Entry 1F9E (X-ray diffraction, 2.90 A resolution); this record covers chains C and D of the 6 polymer chains in the assembly.

Chain C:
Protein: Caspase-8 subunit p18
Source organism: Homo sapiens
UniProt: Q14790 (CASP8_HUMAN); the construct lacks a stretch of the UniProt sequence and is renumbered around it, so the offset changes along the chain: 149-157 = UniProt 222-230; 160-175 = UniProt 231-246; 176-222 = UniProt 257-303; 224-248 = UniProt 304-328; 1 more segments
Chain sequence (153 residues; each row starts with the number of its first residue; note: 8 numbers in that range are skipped by the numbering (no residue carries them; nothing is unmodelled there); a row labelled like 175A-175J holds insertion residues (175A, then the next letters in order)):
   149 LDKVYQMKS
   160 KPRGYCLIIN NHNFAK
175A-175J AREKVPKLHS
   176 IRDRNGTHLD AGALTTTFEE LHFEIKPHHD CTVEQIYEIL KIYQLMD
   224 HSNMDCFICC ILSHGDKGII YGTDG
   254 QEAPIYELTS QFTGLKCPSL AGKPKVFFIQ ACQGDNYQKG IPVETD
Differences from the reference sequence: variant His-204 (Asp285 in Q14790)
UniProt features mapped onto this chain:
  - active site: His-237, Cys-285
  - site: Asp-299 (Cleavage)
  - modified residue: Lys-151 (N6-acetyllysine), Tyr-259 (Phosphotyrosine)

Chain D:
Protein: Caspase-8 subunit p10
Source organism: Homo sapiens
UniProt: Q14790 (CASP8_HUMAN); the construct lacks a stretch of the UniProt sequence and is renumbered around it, so the offset changes along the chain: 318-362 = UniProt 390-434; 363-379 = UniProt 436-452; 382-390 = UniProt 459-467; 392-402 = UniProt 468-478
Chain sequence (89 residues; numbered 318 to 402 plus 6 insertion-coded residues; 2 numbers in that range are skipped by the numbering (no residue carries them; nothing is unmodelled there); the number before each row is that of its first residue; a row labelled like 381A-381E holds insertion residues (381A, then the next letters in order)):
   318 TRYIPDEADF LLGMATVNNC VSYRNPAEGT WYIQSLCQSL RERCP
  362B R
   363 GDDILTILTE VNYEVSN
   381 K
381A-381E DDKKN
   382 MGKQMPQPT
   392 FTLRKKLVFP S
UniProt features mapped onto this chain:
  - modified residue: Arg-341 (Microbial infection: ADP-riboxanated arginine)

Interface between chain C and chain D:
Residue-residue contacts - 107 pairs, chain C then chain D:
  Lys-151(C) / Lys-396(D)
  Lys-151(C) / Lys-397(D)  hydrogen bond (backbone-backbone)
  Val-152(C) / Lys-396(D)
  Val-152(C) / Lys-397(D)
  Val-152(C) / Val-399(D)  hydrophobic
  Tyr-153(C) / Asp-326(D)  hydrogen bond
  Tyr-153(C) / Leu-394(D)
  Tyr-153(C) / Arg-395(D)  hydrogen bond (side chain-backbone)
  Tyr-153(C) / Lys-396(D)
  Tyr-153(C) / Lys-397(D)  hydrogen bond (backbone-backbone)
  Tyr-153(C) / Leu-398(D)  hydrophobic
  Met-155(C) / Val-399(D)
  Met-155(C) / Phe-400(D)  hydrophobic
  Met-155(C) / Pro-401(D)
  Arg-162(C) / Pro-401(D)
  Asp-178(C) / Arg-341(D)
  Arg-179(C) / Arg-341(D)
  Arg-179(C) / Thr-347(D)
  Asn-180(C) / Arg-341(D)  hydrogen bond (backbone-side chain)
  Asn-180(C) / Pro-343(D)
  Gly-181(C) / Pro-343(D)
  Leu-184(C) / Pro-343(D)
  Leu-184(C) / Ala-344(D)
  Leu-184(C) / Glu-345(D)
  Leu-184(C) / Gly-346(D)
  Leu-184(C) / Gln-351(D)
  Asp-185(C) / Gly-346(D)
  Asp-185(C) / Thr-347(D)  hydrogen bond
  Asp-185(C) / Ile-350(D)
  Asp-185(C) / Gln-351(D)  hydrogen bond
  Ala-188(C) / Gln-351(D)
  Ala-188(C) / Cys-354(D)
  Leu-189(C) / Ile-350(D)  hydrophobic
  Leu-189(C) / Cys-354(D)
  Thr-192(C) / Cys-354(D)  hydrogen bond
  Thr-192(C) / Leu-357(D)
  Thr-192(C) / Arg-358(D)
  Phe-193(C) / Leu-357(D)  hydrophobic
  Glu-195(C) / Arg-358(D)
  Leu-196(C) / Cys-361(D)  hydrophobic
  Leu-196(C) / Phe-400(D)
  His-197(C) / Ser-402(D)  hydrogen bond (side chain-backbone)
  His-237(C) / Arg-341(D)
  Lys-240(C) / Asn-335(D)
  Lys-240(C) / Asn-336(D)
  Gly-241(C) / Asn-335(D)
  Ile-258(C) / Met-331(D)  hydrophobic
  Tyr-259(C) / Glu-324(D)
  Thr-262(C) / Phe-327(D)
  Phe-265(C) / Phe-327(D)
  Thr-266(C) / Asp-323(D)  hydrogen bond
  Thr-266(C) / Phe-327(D)
  Gly-267(C) / Asp-323(D)  hydrogen bond (backbone-side chain)
  Leu-268(C) / Asp-323(D)  hydrogen bond (backbone-side chain)
  Gly-275(C) / Ile-321(D)
  Gly-275(C) / Asp-326(D)
  Lys-276(C) / Asp-326(D)
  Pro-277(C) / Asp-326(D)
  Pro-277(C) / Leu-398(D)  hydrophobic
  Lys-278(C) / Ala-325(D)
  Lys-278(C) / Asp-326(D)  hydrogen bond (backbone-backbone)
  Lys-278(C) / Phe-327(D)
  Lys-278(C) / Leu-328(D)  hydrogen bond (backbone-backbone)
  Val-279(C) / Leu-328(D)
  Val-279(C) / Leu-398(D)  hydrophobic
  Phe-280(C) / Phe-327(D)  hydrophobic
  Phe-280(C) / Leu-328(D)  hydrogen bond (backbone-backbone)
  Phe-280(C) / Leu-329(D)
  Phe-280(C) / Gly-330(D)  hydrogen bond (backbone-backbone)
  Phe-281(C) / Gly-330(D)
  Phe-281(C) / Tyr-349(D)
  Phe-281(C) / Leu-353(D)  hydrophobic
  Ile-282(C) / Gly-330(D)  hydrogen bond (backbone-backbone)
  Ile-282(C) / Met-331(D)
  Ile-282(C) / Ala-332(D)  hydrogen bond (backbone-backbone)
  Gln-283(C) / Ala-332(D)
  Gln-283(C) / Ser-339(D)  hydrogen bond
  Gln-283(C) / Thr-347(D)  hydrogen bond
  Gln-283(C) / Tyr-349(D)
  Gln-283(C) / Ile-350(D)
  Ala-284(C) / Thr-333(D)
  Ala-284(C) / Ser-339(D)  hydrogen bond (backbone-side chain)
  Cys-285(C) / Cys-337(D)
  Cys-285(C) / Val-338(D)  hydrophobic
  Cys-285(C) / Ser-339(D)
  Gln-286(C) / Met-331(D)
  Gln-286(C) / Thr-333(D)
  Gln-286(C) / Val-334(D)
  Gln-286(C) / Asn-335(D)  hydrogen bond (backbone-side chain)
  Gln-286(C) / Asn-336(D)  hydrogen bond (backbone-backbone)
  Gln-286(C) / Cys-337(D)  hydrogen bond (backbone-backbone)
  Gly-287(C) / Asn-336(D)
  Gly-287(C) / Cys-337(D)  hydrogen bond (backbone-backbone)
  Gly-287(C) / Val-338(D)
  Asp-288(C) / Asn-336(D)
  Asp-288(C) / Val-338(D)
  Asn-289(C) / Asn-336(D)  hydrogen bond (backbone-backbone)
  Asn-289(C) / Cys-337(D)
  Asn-289(C) / Val-338(D)  hydrogen bond (backbone-backbone)
  Tyr-290(C) / Tyr-340(D)
  Tyr-290(C) / Asn-381E(D)  hydrogen bond
  Gln-291(C) / Val-334(D)
  Gln-291(C) / Cys-337(D)
  Gln-291(C) / Gly-383(D)
  Gln-291(C) / Lys-384(D)  hydrogen bond (backbone-backbone)
  Gly-293(C) / Lys-384(D)
  Asp-299(C) / Tyr-375(D)  hydrogen bond (backbone-side chain)
Other interface residues (no listed pair), chain C (54 interface residues in all): Asp-150, Thr-191, Phe-198, Cys-229, Ile-231, Leu-235, Lys-292
Other interface residues (no listed pair), chain D (52 interface residues in all): Asn-342, Ile-366, Leu-370, Asp-381B, Gln-385, Met-386

Summary:
54 residues of chain C face 52 of chain D across their interface; the contacts include 30 hydrogen bonds.
Polar pairs include Tyr-153(C)/Asp-326(D), Tyr-153(C)/Arg-395(D) and Asn-180(C)/Arg-341(D). UniProt lists
active-site residues His-237(C) and Cys-285(C) on chain C.
Chain C is Caspase-8 subunit p18 and chain D is Caspase-8 subunit p10, both from Homo sapiens; the structure,
Caspase-8 specificity probed at subsite S4: crystal structure of the caspase-8-Z-devd-cho, was determined by
X-ray diffraction.
